PDB entry 3FHZ | X-ray diffraction, 3.27 A resolution | chains C and E of the 12 polymer chains in the assembly

# Chain C (and E)
Name: Arginine repressor
Organism: Mycobacterium tuberculosis
Notes: chain E of this document is another copy of the same molecule, construct and numbering; everything in this record applies to it too
Reference sequence: P0A4Y8 (ARGR_MYCTU); residue numbers follow UniProt; this construct covers 1-170
Chain sequence (170 residues; each row starts with the number of its first residue):
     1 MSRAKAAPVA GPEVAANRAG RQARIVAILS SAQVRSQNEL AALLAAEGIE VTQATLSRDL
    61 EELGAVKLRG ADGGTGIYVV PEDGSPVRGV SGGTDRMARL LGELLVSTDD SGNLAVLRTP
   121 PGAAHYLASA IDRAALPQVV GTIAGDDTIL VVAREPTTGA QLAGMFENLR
Not modelled in the structure: 1-10 (chain E: 1-15)
Ligand contacts:
  - arginine (ARG), molecule 1: D83, H125, A128, S129, D132, T142, I143, A144
  - arginine (ARG), molecule 2: R118, G145, D146, D147, T148
  - arginine (ARG), molecule 3: P121, G122, D146

# Interface between chain C and chain E
Pairs across the interface (51; chain C residue first):
  G11(C) with R154(E), hydrogen bond (backbone-side chain)
  P12(C) with R154(E)
  V26(C) with V90(E), hydrophobic
  S30(C) with V90(E); S91(E), hydrogen bond (side chain-backbone)
  L60(C) with R69(E), hydrogen bond (backbone-side chain)
  E61(C) with R69(E); A71(E); D72(E); G74(E), hydrogen bond (side chain-backbone)
  E62(C) with A71(E); D72(E)
  L63(C) with A71(E)
  G64(C) with G70(E); A71(E), hydrogen bond (backbone-backbone)
  A65(C) with R69(E), hydrogen bond (backbone-side chain)
  V66(C) with V87(E), hydrophobic
  L68(C) with V66(E), hydrophobic
  R69(C) with E61(E), salt bridge; A65(E), hydrogen bond (side chain-backbone); V66(E)
  D72(C) with E61(E)
  G73(C) with E61(E)
  G74(C) with E61(E), hydrogen bond (backbone-side chain)
  V79(C) with V87(E), hydrophobic
  V80(C) with G89(E); V90(E), hydrogen bond (backbone-backbone)
  E82(C) with R88(E), salt bridge; G89(E); V90(E); S91(E); R133(E), salt bridge
  S85(C) with R88(E)
  V87(C) with L68(E), hydrophobic; R69(E); V87(E), hydrophobic
  R88(C) with L68(E); E82(E), salt bridge
  V90(C) with L68(E), hydrophobic; R69(E); G70(E)
  S91(C) with G70(E)
  G92(C) with G70(E); A71(E), hydrogen bond (backbone-backbone); D72(E), hydrogen bond (backbone-backbone); G73(E), hydrogen bond (backbone-backbone)
  G93(C) with D72(E)
  T94(C) with D72(E)
  D95(C) with D72(E), hydrogen bond (backbone-side chain)
  R96(C) with D72(E), hydrogen bond (backbone-side chain)
  R133(C) with A71(E)
Also at the interface, not in a pair above, chain C (32 interface residues in all): P81, A134
Also at the interface, not in a pair above, chain E (22 interface residues in all): L60, K67, S85, P86

# Overview
32 residues of chain C face 22 of chain E across their interface, with 14 hydrogen bonds and 4 salt bridges.
Polar contacts include R69(C)-E61(E), E82(C)-R88(E) and E82(C)-R133(E). Ligands of chain C: 3 copies of
arginine.
Chain C and chain E are both Arginine repressor (Mycobacterium tuberculosis); the structure, Crystal structure
of the arginine repressor from Mycobacterium tuberculosis bound with its DNA operator and co-repressor ...,
was determined by X-ray diffraction.
